8G7V - chains C and Y of the 6 polymer chains in the assembly; structure by electron microscopy, 3.90 A resolution.

# Chain C
Molecule: Antiviral innate immune response receptor RIG-I
Source organism: Homo sapiens
Notes: EC 3.6.4.13
Reference sequence: O95786 (DDX58_HUMAN); residues 1-925 here = UniProt positions 1-925
Amino-acid sequence (925 residues; each row starts with the number of its first residue):
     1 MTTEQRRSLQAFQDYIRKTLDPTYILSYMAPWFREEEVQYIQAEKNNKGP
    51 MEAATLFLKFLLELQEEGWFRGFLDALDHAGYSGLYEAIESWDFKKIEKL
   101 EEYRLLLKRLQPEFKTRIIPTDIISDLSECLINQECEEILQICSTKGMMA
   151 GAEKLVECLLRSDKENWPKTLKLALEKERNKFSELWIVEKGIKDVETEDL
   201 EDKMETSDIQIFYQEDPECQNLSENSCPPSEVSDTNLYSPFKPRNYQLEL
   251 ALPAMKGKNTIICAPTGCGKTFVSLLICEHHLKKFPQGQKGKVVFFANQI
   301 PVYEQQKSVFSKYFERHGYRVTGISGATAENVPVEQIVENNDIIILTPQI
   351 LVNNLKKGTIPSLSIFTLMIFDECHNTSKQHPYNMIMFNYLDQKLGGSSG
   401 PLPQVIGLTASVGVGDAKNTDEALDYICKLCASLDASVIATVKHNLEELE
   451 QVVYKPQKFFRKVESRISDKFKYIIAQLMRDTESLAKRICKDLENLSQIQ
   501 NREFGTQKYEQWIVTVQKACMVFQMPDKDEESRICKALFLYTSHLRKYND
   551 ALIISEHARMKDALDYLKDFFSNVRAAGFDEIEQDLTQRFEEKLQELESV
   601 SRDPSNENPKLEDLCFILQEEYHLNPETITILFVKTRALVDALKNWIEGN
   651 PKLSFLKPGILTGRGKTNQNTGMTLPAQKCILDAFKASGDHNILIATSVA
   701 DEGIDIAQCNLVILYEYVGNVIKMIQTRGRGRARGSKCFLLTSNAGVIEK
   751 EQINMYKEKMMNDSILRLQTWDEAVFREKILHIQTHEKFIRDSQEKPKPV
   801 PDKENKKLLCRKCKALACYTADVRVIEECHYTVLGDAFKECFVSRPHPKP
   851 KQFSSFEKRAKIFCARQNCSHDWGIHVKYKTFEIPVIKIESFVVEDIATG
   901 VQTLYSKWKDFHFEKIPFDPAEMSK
Unresolved in the structure: 1-239, 662-689, 700-708, 719-733, 846-857, 922-925
Curated features (UniProtKB/Swiss-Prot):
  - motif: Asp-372 to His-375 (DECH box)
  - binding site (ATP): Ala-264 to Thr-271
  - binding site (Zn(2+)): Cys-810, Cys-813, Cys-864, Cys-869
  - modified residue: Ser-8 (Microbial infection: Phosphoserine), Thr-170 (Phosphothreonine), Asn-495 (Microbial infection: Deamidated asparagine), Asn-549 (Microbial infection: Deamidated asparagine), Thr-770 (Phosphothreonine), Ser-854 (Phosphoserine), Ser-855 (Phosphoserine), Lys-858 (N6-acetyllysine), Lys-909 (N6-acetyllysine)
  - cross-link (Glycyl lysine isopeptide (Lys-Gly)): Lys-48 (interchain with G-Cter in ubiquitin), Lys-96 (interchain with G-Cter in ubiquitin), Lys-154 (interchain with G-Cter in ubiquitin), Lys-164 (interchain with G-Cter in ubiquitin), Lys-172 (interchain with G-Cter in ubiquitin), Lys-181 (interchain with G-Cter in ubiquitin), Lys-193 (interchain with G-Cter in ubiquitin), Lys-203 (interchain with G-Cter in ubiquitin), Lys-812 (interchain with G-Cter in ubiquitin)
  - natural variant: Cys-268 (C268F: In SGMRT2), Glu-373 (E373A: In SGMRT2)
  - mutagenesis: Ser-8 (S8E: Complete loss of MARCHF5-mediated degradation), Thr-55 (T55I: No IRF3 signaling activity. No effect on dsRNA binding), Lys-99 (K99R: Little or no effect on ubiquitination of the 2 CARD domain. Abolishes ubiquitination by RNF125), Lys-154 (K154R: Reduction of ubiquitination. Reduction of INFB induction), Lys-164 (K164R: Reduction of ubiquitination. Reduction of INFB induction), Lys-169 (K169R: Little or no effect on ubiquitination of the 2 CARD domains), Lys-172 (K172R: Complete loss of ubiquitination. No interaction with MAVS/IPS1. No induction of IFN-beta), Lys-181 (K181R: Little or no effect on ubiquitination of the 2 CARD domains), Lys-190 (K190R: Little or no effect on ubiquitination of the 2 CARD domains), Lys-193 (K193R: Little or no effect on ubiquitination of the 2 CARD domains), Lys-270 (K270A: No IRF3 signaling activity. Loss of dsRNA-induced ATPase activity. No effect on ds-RNA binding. Changed RIG-I signaling pathway), Asp-372 to His-375 (Loss of dsRNA-induced ATPase activity. No effect on ds-RNA binding. Changed RIG-I signaling pathway), 12 further mutagenesis entries in UniProt
Ion coordination: Zn2+: Cys-810, Cys-813, Cys-864, Cys-869
Reported in the primary citation:
  - mutagenesis - F616A, I617A, L624A: decreased signaling in response to p3SLR14

# Chain Y
Molecule: p3dsRNA24b
Sequence (24 nucleotides; row label = number of the first residue in the row):
     1 XCUACAGUCGCGAAACGUACGUCC
Unresolved in the structure: 1
Modified positions: UTP (uridine 5'-triphosphate) at position 1

# Interface between chain C and chain Y
Contacting residue pairs (35; chain C residue first):
  Asn-298(C) with U8(Y), sugar contact; C9(Y), sugar contact
  Gln-299(C) with U8(Y), sugar contact
  Ile-300(C) with C9(Y), hydrogen bond to the phosphate
  Ser-325(C) with G10(Y), phosphate contact
  Gly-326(C) with G10(Y), hydrogen bond to the phosphate; C11(Y), phosphate contact
  Glu-330(C) with G12(Y), phosphate contact
  Thr-347(C) with G10(Y), hydrogen bond to the phosphate
  Gln-349(C) with C9(Y), sugar contact; G10(Y), sugar contact
  Ile-350(C) with G10(Y), sugar contact
  Asn-353(C) with G10(Y), hydrogen bond to the sugar; C11(Y), sugar contact
  Gln-511(C) with U3(Y), sugar contact
  Val-514(C) with U3(Y), phosphate contact
  Lys-635(C) with A6(Y), sugar contact
  Thr-636(C) with C5(Y), phosphate contact; A6(Y), phosphate contact
  Arg-637(C) with A6(Y), sugar contact; G7(Y), salt bridge to the phosphate
  Thr-697(C) with A6(Y), hydrogen bond to the sugar
  Ser-698(C) with A6(Y), sugar contact; G7(Y), sugar contact
  Glu-827(C) with G12(Y), hydrogen bond to the sugar
  His-830(C) with G12(Y), base contact
  Arg-859(C) with A14(Y), hydrogen bond to the sugar; A15(Y), sugar contact
  Lys-878(C) with A13(Y), hydrogen bond to the sugar; A14(Y), sugar contact; A15(Y), phosphate contact
  Tyr-879(C) with A13(Y), sugar contact; A14(Y), sugar contact
  Lys-880(C) with A13(Y), phosphate contact; A14(Y), phosphate contact
Interface residues without a listed pair, chain C (26 interface residues in all): Gln-507, Lys-518, Arg-546
Interface residues without a listed pair, chain Y (13 interface residues in all): A4

# Overview
The interface between chain C and chain Y involves 26 residues on one side and 13 on the other, with 8
hydrogen bonds and 1 salt bridge. Polar pairs include Asn-353(C)/G10(Y), Thr-697(C)/A6(Y) and
Glu-827(C)/G12(Y). The paper reports that F616A, I617A and L624A of chain C reduce signaling in response to
p3SLR14.
Here chain C is Antiviral innate immune response receptor RIG-I (Homo sapiens) and chain Y is p3dsRNA24b.
Entry 8G7V (Cryo-EM structure of Riplet:RIG-I:dsRNA complex (end-inter)) was determined by electron microscopy
together with 8G7T and 8G7U from the same study.
